1WC8 - chain A; structure by X-ray diffraction, 1.90 A resolution.

Chain A:
Molecule: Trafficking protein particle complex SUBUNIT3
Source organism: Mus musculus
UniProt: O55013 (TPC3_MOUSE); numbering as in UniProt (aligned over 1-180)
Amino-acid sequence (180 residues; row label = number of the first residue in the row):
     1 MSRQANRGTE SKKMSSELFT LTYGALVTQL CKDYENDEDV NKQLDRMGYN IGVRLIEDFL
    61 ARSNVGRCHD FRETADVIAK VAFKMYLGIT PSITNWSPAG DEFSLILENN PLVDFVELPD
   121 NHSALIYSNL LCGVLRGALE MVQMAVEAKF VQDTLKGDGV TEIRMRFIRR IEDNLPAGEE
Unresolved in the structure: 1-8, 67, 174-180
Covalent attachments: myristic acid (MYR) linked to Cys68
Swiss-Prot annotation at these positions:
  - lipidation: Cys68 (S-palmitoyl cysteine)
What the authors report for this chain:
  - self-association interface (contacts with another copy of this molecule): Lys12 to Ser16, Leu18
  - binding site for myristic acid: Leu18
  - conformationally variable residues (order/disorder transition): Asn64 to His69
  - post-translational modification sites: Cys68
  - mutagenesis - K13E/K84E, C68S/A82L, A82L: decreased growth
  - mutagenesis - A82L: decreased localization
  - mutagenesis - C68S: unchanged growth
  - mutagenesis - C68S: unchanged localization
  - mutagenesis - K13E/K84E, C68S, A82L: unchanged stability

In short:
Covalently linked myristic acid: at Cys68. The paper reports a binding site for myristic acid at Leu18;
K13E/K84E, C68S/A82L and A82L reduce growth.
Chain A is Trafficking protein particle complex SUBUNIT3 (Mus musculus); the structure, The crystal structure
of mouse bet3p, was determined by X-ray diffraction (same publication as 1WC9).
